PDB entry 7UX9 | electron microscopy, 3.20 A resolution | chains E and Z of the 11 polymer chains in the assembly

Chain E:
Protein: Histone H3.3
Source organism: Arabidopsis thaliana
Reference sequence: P59169 (H33_ARATH); residues 0-135 here correspond to UniProt positions 1-136 (UniProt number = residue number + 1)
Sequence (136 residues; numbered 0 to 135; the number before each row is that of its first residue; numbering starts at 0):
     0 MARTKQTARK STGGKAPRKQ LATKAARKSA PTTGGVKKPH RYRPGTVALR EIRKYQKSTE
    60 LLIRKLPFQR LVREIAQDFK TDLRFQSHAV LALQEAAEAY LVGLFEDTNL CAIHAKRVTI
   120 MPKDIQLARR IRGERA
Unresolved in the structure: 0-39, 135
Curated features (UniProtKB/Swiss-Prot):
  - site: Lys14 (Not N6-methylated), Lys27 (Not N6-acetylated), Thr31 (Impaired recognition by ATXR5 and ATXR6), Lys36 (Not N6-acetylated)
  - modified residue: Lys4 (N6,N6,N6-trimethyllysine), Lys9 (N6,N6,N6-trimethyllysine), Ser10 (Phosphoserine), Thr11 (Phosphothreonine), Lys14 (N6-acetyllysine), Lys18 (N6-acetyllysine), Lys23 (N6-acetyllysine), Lys27 (N6,N6,N6-trimethyllysine), Ser28 (Phosphoserine), Lys36 (N6,N6,N6-trimethyllysine)
What the authors report for this chain:
  - specificity-determining residues: Thr80 (proposed by the authors, not directly observed)

Chain Z:
Molecule: antisense strand (147-nt DNA)
Sequence (147 nucleotides; numbered 1 to 147; the number before each row is that of its first residue):
     1 ACAGGATGTA TATATGTGAC ACGTGCCTGG AGACTAGGGA GTAATCCCCT TGGCGGTTAA
    61 AACGCGGGGG ACAGCGCGTA CGTGCGTTTA AGCGGTGCTA GAGCTGTCTA CGACCAATTG
   121 AGCGGCCTCG GCACCGGGAT TCTCCAG
Unresolved in the structure: 1-5, 147

Interface between chain E and chain Z:
Residue-residue contacts (9; chain E residue first):
  Tyr41(E) - DC144(Z)  phosphate contact
  Arg42(E) - DG69(Z)  salt bridge to the phosphate
  Arg42(E) - DC144(Z)  phosphate contact
  Thr45(E) - DC144(Z)  hydrogen bond to the phosphate
  Arg63(E) - DA60(Z)  sugar contact
  Arg72(E) - DT50(Z)  salt bridge to the phosphate
  Arg83(E) - DT50(Z)  sugar contact
  Val117(E) - DA71(Z)  hydrogen bond to the phosphate
  Thr118(E) - DA71(Z)  hydrogen bond to the phosphate
Other interface residues (no listed pair), chain E (12 interface residues in all): Pro43, Phe84, Gln85, Arg116
Other interface residues (no listed pair), chain Z (8 interface residues in all): DC49, DC72, DT143

In short:
12 residues of chain E and 8 residues of chain Z are in contact, with 3 hydrogen bonds and 2 salt bridges.
Polar pairs include Thr45(E)-DC144(Z), Val117(E)-DA71(Z) and Thr118(E)-DA71(Z). The paper reports the
specificity determinant Thr80(E).
Here chain E is Histone H3.3 (Arabidopsis thaliana) and chain Z is antisense strand (147-nt DNA). Entry 7UX9
(Arabidopsis DDM1 bound to nucleosome (H2A.W, H2B, H3.3, H4, with 147 bp DNA)) was determined by electron
microscopy.
